PDB entry 4XZ0 | X-ray diffraction, 2.00 A resolution | chain A

Chain A:
Molecule: Tyrosine-protein kinase ZAP-70
Source organism: Homo sapiens
Notes: EC 2.7.10.2
UniProt: P43403 (ZAP70_HUMAN); residues 1-259 here = UniProt positions 1-259
Sequence (262 residues; numbered -2 to 259; the number before each row is that of its first residue; numbers below 1 keep their minus sign (Gly-2 is residue -2)):
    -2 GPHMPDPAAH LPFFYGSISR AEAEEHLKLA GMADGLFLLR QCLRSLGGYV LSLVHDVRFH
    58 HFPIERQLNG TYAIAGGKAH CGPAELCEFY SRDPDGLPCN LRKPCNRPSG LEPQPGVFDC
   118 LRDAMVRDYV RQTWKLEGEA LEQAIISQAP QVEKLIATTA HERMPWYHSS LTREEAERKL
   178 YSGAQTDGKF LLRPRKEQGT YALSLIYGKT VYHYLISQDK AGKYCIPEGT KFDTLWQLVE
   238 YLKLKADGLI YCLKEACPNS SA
Disordered / not traced: -2 to -1, 258-259
Sequence notes: expression tag (-2 to 0)
Curated features (UniProtKB/Swiss-Prot):
  - modified residue: Tyr248 (Phosphotyrosine)
  - natural variant: Arg192 (R192W: In ADMIO2)
  - mutagenesis: Arg37 (R37K: Decreases interaction with phosphorylated CD247; when associated with K-190), Trp131 (W131A: Increased constitutive kinase activity), Leu133 (L133A: Increased constitutive kinase activity), Ala141 (A141E: Increased constitutive kinase activity), Ser144 (S144A: Increased kinase activity after activation by LCK), Gln145 (Q145A: Increased kinase activity after activation by LCK), Pro147 (P147A: Increased kinase activity after activation by LCK), Arg190 (R190K: Decreases interaction with phosphorylated CD247; when associated with K-37)
Covalent attachments: compound 4N5 linked to Cys117
Residues lining bound ligands: 4N5 (1-(3-{5-[(3-chlorobenzyl)sulfonyl]-1H-tetrazol-1-yl}phenyl)ethanone): Ala121, Met122, Arg160, Met161

In short:
Compound 4N5 is covalently linked to Cys117. From UniProt: 8 mutagenesis sites.
Chain A is Tyrosine-protein kinase ZAP-70 (Homo sapiens); the structure, ZAP-70-tSH2:compound-A complex, was
determined by X-ray diffraction (same publication as 4XZ1).
